PDB entry 5X7X | X-ray diffraction, 2.18 A resolution | chains C and I of the 10 polymer chains in the assembly

# Chain C
Name: Histone H2A type 1-B/E
From: Homo sapiens
UniProtKB: P04908 (H2A1B_HUMAN); residues 0-129 here correspond to UniProt positions 1-130 (UniProt number = residue number + 1)
Sequence (133 residues; numbered -3 to 129; the number before each row is that of its first residue; numbers below 1 keep their minus sign (Gly-3 is residue -3)):
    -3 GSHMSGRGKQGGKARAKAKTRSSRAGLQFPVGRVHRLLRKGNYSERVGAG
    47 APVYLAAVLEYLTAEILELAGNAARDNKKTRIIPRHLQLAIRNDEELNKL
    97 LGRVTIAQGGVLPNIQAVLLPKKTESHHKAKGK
Not modelled in the structure: -3 to 10, 119-129
Differences from the reference sequence: expression tag (-3 to -1)
Swiss-Prot annotation at these positions:
  - modified residue: Ser1 (N-acetylserine), Arg3 (Citrulline), Lys5 (N6-(2-hydroxyisobutyryl)lysine), Lys9 (N6-(2-hydroxyisobutyryl)lysine), Lys13 (N6-(beta-hydroxybutyryl)lysine), Lys36 (N6-(2-hydroxyisobutyryl)lysine), Lys74 (N6-(2-hydroxyisobutyryl)lysine), Lys75 (N6-(2-hydroxyisobutyryl)lysine), Lys95 (N6-(2-hydroxyisobutyryl)lysine), Gln104 (N5-methylglutamine), Lys118 (N6-(2-hydroxyisobutyryl)lysine), Lys119 (N6-crotonyllysine), Thr120 (Phosphothreonine), Lys125 (N6-crotonyllysine)
  - cross-link (Glycyl lysine isopeptide (Lys-Gly)): Lys13 (interchain with G-Cter in ubiquitin), Lys15 (interchain with G-Cter in ubiquitin), Lys119 (interchain with G-Cter in ubiquitin)

# Chain I
Molecule: 146-nt DNA strand
From: Homo sapiens
Sequence (146 nucleotides; row label = number of the first residue in the row):
     1 ATCAATATCCACCTGCAGATTCTACCAAAAGTGTATTTGGAAACTGCTCC
    51 ATCAAAAGGCATGTTCAGCTGAATTCAGCTGAACATGCCTTTTGATGGAG
   101 CAGTTTCCAAATACACTTTTGGTAGAATCTGCAGGTGGATATTGAT
Bound ions: Mn2+ site 1: DA27, DT118; Mn2+ site 2 near DG68 (its only coordinating residue here); Mn2+ site 3 near DG121 (its only coordinating residue here); Mn2+ site 4 near DG131 (its only coordinating residue here); Mn2+ site 5 near DG134 (its only coordinating residue here)

# Interface between chain C and chain I
Pairs across the interface (18):
  Arg11(C) - DG31(I)  phosphate contact
  Arg11(C) - DT32(I)  hydrogen bond to the phosphate
  Ala12(C) - DG31(I)  phosphate contact
  Ala12(C) - DT32(I)  hydrogen bond to the phosphate
  Ala14(C) - DA30(I)  phosphate contact
  Ala14(C) - DG31(I)  phosphate contact
  Lys15(C) - DA30(I)  phosphate contact
  Lys15(C) - DG31(I)  hydrogen bond to the phosphate
  Thr16(C) - DA30(I)  phosphate contact
  Arg17(C) - DA30(I)  salt bridge to the phosphate
  Arg20(C) - DA30(I)  phosphate contact
  Arg20(C) - DG31(I)  salt bridge to the phosphate
  Gly28(C) - DA29(I)  phosphate contact
  Gly28(C) - DA30(I)  phosphate contact
  Arg32(C) - DA29(I)  salt bridge to the phosphate
  Arg42(C) - DT37(I)  hydrogen bond to the sugar
  Arg42(C) - DT38(I)  sugar contact
  Arg77(C) - DA19(I)  sugar contact
Interface residues without a listed pair, chain C (13 interface residues in all): Lys13, Arg29
Interface residues without a listed pair, chain I (9 interface residues in all): DA28, DT36

# In short
13 residues of chain C face 9 of chain I across their interface, with 4 hydrogen bonds and 3 salt bridges.
Among the polar pairs are Arg42(C)-DT37(I), Arg11(C)-DT32(I) and Ala12(C)-DT32(I). The Mn2+ site 1 is built by
DA27(I) and DT118(I).
Here chain C is Histone H2A type 1-B/E and chain I is a 146-nt DNA strand, both from Homo sapiens. Entry 5X7X
(The crystal structure of the nucleosome containing H3.3 at 2.18 angstrom resolution) was determined by X-ray
diffraction (same publication as 5GXQ).
